Entry 7UTP (electron microscopy, 3.80 A resolution); this record covers chains A and H of the 10 polymer chains in the assembly.

# Chain A
Protein: Capsid protein VP1
Source organism: Canis lupus familiaris
Reference sequence: Q11213 (CAPSD_PAVCB); residues 37-584 here correspond to UniProt positions 180-727 (UniProt number = residue number + 143)
Amino-acid sequence (548 residues; each row starts with the number of its first residue):
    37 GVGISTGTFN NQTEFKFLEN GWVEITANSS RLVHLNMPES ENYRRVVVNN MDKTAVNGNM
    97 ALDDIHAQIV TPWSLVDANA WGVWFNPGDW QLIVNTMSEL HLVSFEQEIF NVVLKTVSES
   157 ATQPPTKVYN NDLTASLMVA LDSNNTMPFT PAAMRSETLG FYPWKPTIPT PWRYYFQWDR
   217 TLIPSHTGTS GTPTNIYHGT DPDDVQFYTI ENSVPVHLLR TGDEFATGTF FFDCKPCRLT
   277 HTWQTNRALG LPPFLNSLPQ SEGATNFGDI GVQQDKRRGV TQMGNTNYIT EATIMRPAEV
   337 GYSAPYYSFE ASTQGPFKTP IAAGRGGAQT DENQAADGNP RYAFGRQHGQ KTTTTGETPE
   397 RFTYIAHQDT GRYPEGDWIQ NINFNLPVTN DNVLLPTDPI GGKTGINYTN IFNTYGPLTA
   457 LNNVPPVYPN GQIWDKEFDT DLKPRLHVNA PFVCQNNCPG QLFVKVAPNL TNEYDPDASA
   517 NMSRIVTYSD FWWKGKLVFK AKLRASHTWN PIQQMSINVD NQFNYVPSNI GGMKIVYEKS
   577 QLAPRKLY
Not modelled in the structure: 156-161, 362-371
Disulfides: Cys490-Cys494
Swiss-Prot annotation at these positions:
  - binding site (Mg(2+)): Asn180

# Chain H
Protein: Heavy chain antibody fragment
Source organism: Canis lupus familiaris
Notes: antibody fragment or engineered binder
Amino-acid sequence (108 residues; each row starts with the number of its first residue; X marks 108 residues of unknown identity (built as UNK)):
     1 XXXXXXXXXX XXXXXXXXXX XXXXXXXXXX XXXXXXXXXX XXXXXXXXXX XXXXXXXXXX
    61 XXXXXXXXXX XXXXXXXXXX XXXXXXXXXX XXXXXXXXXX XXXXXXXX

# Interface between chain A and chain H
Interface residues of chain A (facing chain H), 4 residues: Tyr409, Glu411, Thr433, Thr440

# In short
Chain A and chain H make no direct contact in this assembly. From UniProt: Mg2+-binding residue Asn180(A) on
chain A.
Chain A is Capsid protein VP1 and chain H is Heavy chain antibody fragment, both from Canis lupus familiaris;
the structure, CPV Affinity Purified Polyclonal Fab A Site Fab, was determined by electron microscopy together
with 7UTR, 7UTS, 7UTU and 7UTV from the same study.
